PDB entry 4QV0 | X-ray diffraction, 3.10 A resolution | chains C and D of the 28 polymer chains in the assembly

# Chain C
Protein: Proteasome subunit alpha type-4
Source organism: Saccharomyces cerevisiae
Notes: EC 3.4.25.1
UniProtKB: P40303 (PSA4_YEAST); residues -1 to 252 here correspond to UniProt positions 1-254 (UniProt number = residue number + 2)
Sequence (254 residues; each row starts with the number of its first residue; numbers below 1 keep their minus sign (Met-1 is residue -1)):
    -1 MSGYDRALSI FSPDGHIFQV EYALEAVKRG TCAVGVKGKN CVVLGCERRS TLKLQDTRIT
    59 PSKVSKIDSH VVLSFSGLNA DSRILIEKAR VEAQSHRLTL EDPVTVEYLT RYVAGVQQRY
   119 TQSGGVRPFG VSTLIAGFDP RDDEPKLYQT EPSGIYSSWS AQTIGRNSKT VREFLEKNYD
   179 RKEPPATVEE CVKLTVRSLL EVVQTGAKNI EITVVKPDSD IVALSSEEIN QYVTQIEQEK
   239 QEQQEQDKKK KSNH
Not modelled in the structure: -1 to 0, 241-252
UniProt features mapped onto this chain:
  - modified residue: Thr58 (Phosphothreonine)

# Chain D
Protein: Proteasome subunit alpha type-5
Source organism: Saccharomyces cerevisiae
Notes: EC 3.4.25.1
UniProtKB: P32379 (PSA5_YEAST); residues -7 to 252 here correspond to UniProt positions 1-260 (UniProt number = residue number + 8)
Sequence (260 residues; numbered -7 to 252; the number before each row is that of its first residue; numbers below 1 keep their minus sign (Met-7 is residue -7)):
    -7 MFLTRSEYDR GVSTFSPEGR LFQVEYSLEA IKLGSTAIGI ATKEGVVLGV EKRATSPLLE
    53 SDSIEKIVEI DRHIGCAMSG LTADARSMIE HARTAAVTHN LYYDEDINVE SLTQSVCDLA
   113 LRFGEGASGE ERLMSRPFGV ALLIAGHDAD DGYQLFHAEP SGTFYRYNAK AIGSGSEGAQ
   173 AELLNEWHSS LTLKEAELLV LKILKQVMEE KLDENNAQLS CITKQDGFKI YDNEKTAELI
   233 KELKEKEAAE SPEEADVEMS
Not modelled in the structure: -7 to 0, 118-124, 243-252

# Interface between chain C and chain D
Residue-residue contacts (60):
  Asp3(C) - Glu117(D)
  Arg4(C) - Glu117(D)
  Ala5(C) - Val4(D)  hydrophobic
  Ala5(C) - Glu117(D)
  Ala5(C) - Ser127(D)
  Ser7(C) - Ser127(D)
  Ser7(C) - Arg128(D)
  Ile8(C) - Gln15(D)
  Phe9(C) - Gln15(D)  hydrogen bond (backbone-side chain)
  Phe9(C) - Tyr18(D)
  Phe9(C) - Ser19(D)
  Phe9(C) - Leu73(D)  hydrophobic
  Phe9(C) - Arg128(D)
  Phe9(C) - Pro129(D)
  Phe9(C) - Gly131(D)
  Ser10(C) - Tyr18(D)
  Pro11(C) - Tyr18(D)  hydrophobic
  Pro11(C) - Glu21(D)
  Gly13(C) - Tyr18(D)
  Gly13(C) - Glu21(D)
  Gly13(C) - Ala22(D)
  His14(C) - Leu25(D)
  Ile15(C) - Leu73(D)  hydrophobic
  Ile15(C) - Arg128(D)
  Lys35(C) - Glu52(D)  salt bridge
  Gln116(C) - Ala75(D)
  Gln116(C) - Asp76(D)
  Thr119(C) - Arg128(D)  hydrogen bond (backbone-side chain)
  Gln120(C) - Met126(D)
  Gln120(C) - Ser127(D)  hydrogen bond (backbone-backbone)
  Gln120(C) - Arg128(D)
  Gln120(C) - Phe130(D)
  Ser121(C) - Ser127(D)
  Gly122(C) - Ser127(D)
  Ser151(C) - Ala75(D)
  Gly152(C) - Ala75(D)
  Ile153(C) - Thr74(D)
  Ile153(C) - Ala75(D)
  Ser155(C) - Leu51(D)
  Ser155(C) - Ser55(D)
  Ser156(C) - Leu51(D)
  Ser156(C) - Glu52(D)  hydrogen bond
  Ser156(C) - Ser55(D)  hydrogen bond (backbone-side chain)
  Trp157(C) - Thr47(D)
  Trp157(C) - Ser48(D)
  Trp157(C) - Leu50(D)
  Trp157(C) - Leu51(D)
  Trp157(C) - Glu52(D)
  Ser158(C) - Leu50(D)  hydrogen bond (backbone-backbone)
  Ser158(C) - Glu52(D)  hydrogen bond
  Ala159(C) - Leu50(D)
  Leu173(C) - Leu50(D)  hydrophobic
  Glu174(C) - Ser48(D)  hydrogen bond
  Glu174(C) - Pro49(D)
  Glu174(C) - Leu50(D)
  Tyr177(C) - Leu50(D)  hydrophobic
  Arg179(C) - Pro49(D)  hydrogen bond (side chain-backbone)
  Arg179(C) - Leu50(D)
  Arg179(C) - Leu51(D)  hydrogen bond (side chain-backbone)
  Arg179(C) - Glu52(D)
Also at the interface, not in a pair above, chain C (31 interface residues in all): Asp12, Arg170
Also at the interface, not in a pair above, chain D (27 interface residues in all): Asp1, Ser79

# Summary
The interface between chain C and chain D involves 31 residues on one side and 27 on the other, with 10
hydrogen bonds and 1 salt bridge. Polar contacts include Lys35(C)-Glu52(D), Phe9(C)-Gln15(D) and
Thr119(C)-Arg128(D).
Chain C is Proteasome subunit alpha type-4 and chain D is Proteasome subunit alpha type-5, both from
Saccharomyces cerevisiae; the structure, yCP beta5-A49T-A50V-double mutant, was determined by X-ray
diffraction together with 4QUX, 4QUY, 4QV1, 4QV3, 4QV4, 4QV5 and 42 further entries from the same study.
